8DJA - chains G and Q of the 20 polymer chains in the assembly; structure by electron microscopy, 3.92 A resolution.

[Chain G (and Q)]
Protein: Major prion protein
From: Mus musculus
Notes: chain Q of this document is another copy of the same molecule, construct and numbering; everything in this record applies to it too
UniProtKB: P04925 (PRIO_MOUSE); residues 24-144 here correspond to UniProt positions 23-143 (UniProt number = residue number - 1)
Amino-acid sequence (123 residues; row label = number of the first residue in the row):
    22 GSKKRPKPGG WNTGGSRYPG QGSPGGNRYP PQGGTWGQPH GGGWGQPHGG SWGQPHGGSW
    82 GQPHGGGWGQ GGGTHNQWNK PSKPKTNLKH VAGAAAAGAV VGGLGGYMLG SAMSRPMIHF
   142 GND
Disordered / not traced: 22-107, 142-144
Construct notes: expression tag (22-23)
UniProt features mapped onto this chain:
  - region: Lys24 to Tyr39 (Interaction with ADGRG6), Pro52 to Gln91 (5 X 8 AA tandem repeats of P-H-G-G-G-W-G-Q)
  - binding site (Cu(2+)): His61, Gly62, Gly63, His69, Gly70, Gly71, His77, Gly78, Gly79, His85, Gly86, Gly87
  - modified residue: Pro45 (Hydroxyproline)

[Interface between chain G and chain Q]
Contacting residue pairs (9):
  Leu130(G) - Ser132(Q)
  Leu130(G) - Ala133(Q)
  Leu130(G) - Met134(Q)  hydrophobic
  Gly131(G) - Gly131(Q)
  Gly131(G) - Ser132(Q)
  Ser132(G) - Leu130(Q)
  Ser132(G) - Gly131(Q)
  Ala133(G) - Leu130(Q)
  Met134(G) - Leu130(Q)  hydrophobic

[In short]
Chain G and chain Q each contribute 5 residues to their interface. UniProt lists 12 Cu2+-binding residues on
chain G.
Chain G and chain Q are both Major prion protein (Mus musculus); the structure, Cryo-EM structure of mouse
PrP23-144 amyloid fibrils (polymorph 1), was determined by electron microscopy, deposited together with 7RL4.
